1HZH - chains K and M of the 4 polymer chains in the assembly; structure by X-ray diffraction, 2.70 A resolution.

== Chain K ==
Protein: Immunoglobulin heavy chain
Organism: Homo sapiens
UniProtKB: P0DOX5 (IGG1_HUMAN); the construct has insertions or renumbered stretches relative to UniProt, so the offset changes along the chain: 111-127 = UniProt 117-133; 130-154 = UniProt 134-158; 162-169 = UniProt 161-168; 171-180 = UniProt 169-178; 12 more segments
Sequence (457 residues; each row starts with the number of its first residue; note: 35 numbers in that range are skipped by the numbering (no residue carries them; nothing is unmodelled there); a row labelled like 82A-82C holds insertion residues (82A, then the next letters in order)):
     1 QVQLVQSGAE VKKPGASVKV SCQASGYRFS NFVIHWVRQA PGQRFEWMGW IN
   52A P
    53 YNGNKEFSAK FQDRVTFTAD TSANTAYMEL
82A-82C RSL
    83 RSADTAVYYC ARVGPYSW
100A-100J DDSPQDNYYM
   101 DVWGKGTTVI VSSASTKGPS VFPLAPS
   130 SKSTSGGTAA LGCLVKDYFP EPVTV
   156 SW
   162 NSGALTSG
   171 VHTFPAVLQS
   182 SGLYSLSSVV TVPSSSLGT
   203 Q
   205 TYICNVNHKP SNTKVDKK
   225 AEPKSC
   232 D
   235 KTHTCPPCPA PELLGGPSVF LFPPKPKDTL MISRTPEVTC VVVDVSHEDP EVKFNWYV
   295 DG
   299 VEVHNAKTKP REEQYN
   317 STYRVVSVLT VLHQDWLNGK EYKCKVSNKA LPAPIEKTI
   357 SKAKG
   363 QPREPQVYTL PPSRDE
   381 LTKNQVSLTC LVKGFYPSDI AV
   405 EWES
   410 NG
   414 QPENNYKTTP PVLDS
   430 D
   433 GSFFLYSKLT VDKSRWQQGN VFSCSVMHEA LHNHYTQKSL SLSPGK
Not modelled in the structure: 130-136, 236-238, 476-478
Differences from the reference sequence: conflict Ala225 (Val217 in P0DOX5)
Cystine bridges: Cys22-Cys92, Cys142-Cys208, Cys274-Cys340, Cys390-Cys456
UniProt features mapped onto this chain:
  - glycosylation: Asn314 (N-linked (GlcNAc...) (complex) asparagine)

== Chain M ==
Protein: IMMUNOGLOBULIN LIGHT CHAIN, Uncharacterized protein
Organism: Homo sapiens
UniProtKB: Q8TCD0 (Q8TCD0_HUMAN); residues 107-214 here correspond to UniProt positions 132-239 (UniProt number = residue number + 25)
Sequence (215 residues; numbered 1 to 214 plus 1 insertion-coded residue; the number before each row is that of its first residue):
     1 EIVLTQSPGT LSLSPGERAT FSCRSSHS
   28A I
    29 RSRRVAWYQH KPGQAPRLVI HGVSNRASGI SDRFSGSGSG TDFTLTITRV EPEDFALYYC
    89 QVYGASSYTF GQGTKLERKR TVAAPSVFIF PPSDEQLKSG TASVVCLLNN FYPREAKVQW
   149 KVDNALQSGN SQESVTEQDS KDSTYSLSST LTLSKADYEK HKVYACEVTH QGLRSPVTKS
   209 FNRGEC
Differences from the reference sequence: conflict Arg202 (Ser227 in Q8TCD0)
Cystine bridges: Cys23-Cys88, Cys134-Cys194

== Interface between chain K and chain M ==
Disulfides between the chains: Cys230(K)-Cys214(M)
Pairs across the interface (81; chain K residue first):
  His35(K) with Tyr96(M)
  Val37(K) with Phe98(M), hydrophobic
  Gln39(K) with Tyr87(M), hydrogen bond
  Arg44(K) with Leu4(M), hydrogen bond (side chain-backbone); Phe98(M), hydrogen bond (side chain-backbone); Gly99(M); Gln100(M)
  Phe45(K) with His38(M); Tyr87(M), hydrophobic; Phe98(M)
  Trp47(K) with Tyr96(M), hydrophobic
  Trp50(K) with Tyr96(M)
  Glu58(K) with Ser94(M), hydrogen bond
  Tyr91(K) with His38(M); Pro44(M)
  Pro100D(K) with Arg32(M), hydrogen bond (backbone-side chain)
  Gln100E(K) with Arg32(M); Gly92(M); Ala93(M), hydrogen bond (side chain-backbone); Tyr96(M)
  Asp100F(K) with Arg32(M), salt bridge; Tyr91(M)
  Tyr100H(K) with Tyr91(M); Tyr96(M)
  Tyr100I(K) with Tyr36(M); Leu46(M), hydrophobic; His49(M); Tyr91(M)
  Met100J(K) with Tyr36(M), hydrogen bond (backbone-side chain); Leu46(M); Gln89(M)
  Asp101(K) with Leu46(M)
  Trp103(K) with Tyr36(M); Pro44(M); Phe98(M), hydrophobic
  Gly104(K) with Ala43(M)
  Lys105(K) with Ala43(M)
  Phe122(K) with Ser121(M); Gln124(M)
  Pro123(K) with Ser121(M)
  Leu124(K) with Phe118(M)
  Ala125(K) with Phe118(M)
  Thr137(K) with Phe116(M)
  Ala139(K) with Phe116(M), hydrophobic; Phe118(M)
  Leu143(K) with Gln124(M)
  Lys145(K) with Ser131(M)
  His172(K) with Asn137(M), hydrogen bond; Asn138(M); Ser174(M), hydrogen bond
  Phe174(K) with Ser162(M); Thr164(M); Ser174(M); Leu175(M); Ser176(M)
  Pro175(K) with Ser162(M), hydrogen bond (backbone-side chain); Val163(M); Thr164(M)
  Val177(K) with Glu161(M); Ser162(M)
  Leu178(K) with Gln160(M), hydrogen bond (backbone-side chain)
  Gln179(K) with Gln160(M)
  Ser188(K) with Ser176(M), hydrogen bond
  Val190(K) with Leu135(M), hydrophobic
  Thr192(K) with Asn137(M)
  Lys228(K) with Gly212(M), hydrogen bond (side chain-backbone); Glu213(M), salt bridge; Cys214(M)
  Ser229(K) with Cys214(M)
  Cys230(K) with Cys214(M), disulfide
  Ser280(K) with Thr109(M)
  Glu282(K) with Ser14(M); Arg106(M); Lys107(M); Arg108(M); Thr109(M), hydrogen bond
  Asp283(K) with Arg106(M), salt bridge; Arg108(M)
  Lys345(K) with Arg108(M), hydrogen bond (backbone-side chain); Lys169(M)
  Ala346(K) with Arg108(M)
Also at the interface, not in a pair above, chain K (52 interface residues in all): Ser100C, Val121, Ala138, Leu140, Gly141, Thr173, Ala176, Leu248
Also at the interface, not in a pair above, chain M (50 interface residues in all): Ala112, Glu123, Ser127, Thr129, Val133, Ser168, Thr178

== Summary ==
Chain K and chain M form an interface of 52 and 50 residues respectively; the contacts include 1 disulfide
bond, 15 hydrogen bonds and 3 salt bridges. Polar contacts include Asp100F(K)-Arg32(M), Lys228(K)-Glu213(M)
and Asp283(K)-Arg106(M).
Chain K is Immunoglobulin heavy chain and chain M is IMMUNOGLOBULIN LIGHT CHAIN, Uncharacterized protein, both
from Homo sapiens; the structure, Crystal structure of the intact human IGG B12 with broad and potent activity
against primary HIV-1 ..., was determined by X-ray diffraction.
